PDB entry 3AZK | X-ray diffraction, 3.20 A resolution | chains D and I of the 10 polymer chains in the assembly

[Chain D]
Name: Histone H2B type 1-J
From: Homo sapiens
UniProt: P06899 (H2B1J_HUMAN); residues 0-125 here correspond to UniProt positions 1-126 (UniProt number = residue number + 1)
Amino-acid sequence (129 residues; each row starts with the number of its first residue; numbers below 1 keep their minus sign (Gly-3 is residue -3)):
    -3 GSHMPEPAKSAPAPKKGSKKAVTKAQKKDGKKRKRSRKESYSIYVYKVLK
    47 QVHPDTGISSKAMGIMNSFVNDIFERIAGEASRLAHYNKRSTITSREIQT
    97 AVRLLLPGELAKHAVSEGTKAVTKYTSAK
Not modelled in the structure: -3 to 29, 125
Construct notes: expression tag (-3 to -1)
Ion coordination: Mn2+ near Val48 (its only coordinating residue here)

[Chain I]
Molecule: 146-nt DNA strand
Sequence (146 nucleotides; each row starts with the number of its first residue):
     1 ATCAATATCCACCTGCAGATTCTACCAAAAGTGTATTTGGAAACTGCTCC
    51 ATCAAAAGGCATGTTCAGCTGAATTCAGCTGAACATGCCTTTTGATGGAG
   101 CAGTTTCCAAATACACTTTTGGTAGAATCTGCAGGTGGATATTGAT
Not modelled in the structure: 146
Ion coordination: Mn2+ site 1 near DG100 (its only coordinating residue here); Mn2+ site 2 near DG121 (its only coordinating residue here); Mn2+ site 3 near DA133 (its only coordinating residue here)

[How chain D and chain I interact]
Residue-residue contacts - 19 pairs, chain D then chain I:
  Lys30(D) with DG103(I), phosphate contact; DT104(I), hydrogen bond to the phosphate
  Ser32(D) with DG103(I), hydrogen bond to the phosphate
  Arg33(D) with DA27(I), hydrogen bond to the phosphate; DA28(I), salt bridge to the phosphate
  Glu35(D) with DA28(I), phosphate contact; DA29(I), phosphate contact
  Tyr42(D) with DT20(I), phosphate contact; DT21(I), phosphate contact
  Gly53(D) with DT20(I), phosphate contact
  Ile54(D) with DT20(I), hydrogen bond to the phosphate
  Ser55(D) with DA19(I), phosphate contact
  Ser56(D) with DA19(I), hydrogen bond to the phosphate
  Arg86(D) with DG39(I), sugar contact; DG40(I), salt bridge to the phosphate
  Ser87(D) with DT38(I), hydrogen bond to the phosphate; DG39(I), hydrogen bond to the phosphate
  Thr88(D) with DT38(I), hydrogen bond to the phosphate; DG39(I), hydrogen bond to the phosphate
Other interface residues (no listed pair), chain D (13 interface residues in all): Arg31

[Summary]
13 residues of chain D face 11 of chain I across their interface; the contacts include 9 hydrogen bonds and 2
salt bridges. Polar pairs include Lys30(D)-DT104(I), Ser32(D)-DG103(I) and Arg33(D)-DA27(I).
Chain D is Histone H2B type 1-J (Homo sapiens) and chain I is a 146-nt DNA strand; the structure, Crystal
Structure of Human Nucleosome Core Particle Containing H4K59Q mutation, was determined by X-ray diffraction
together with 3AYW, 3AZE, 3AZF, 3AZG, 3AZH, 3AZJ and 3 further entries from the same study.
